PDB entry 3ZC0 | X-ray diffraction, 2.98 A resolution | chains E and H of the 5 polymer chains in the assembly

[Chain E (and H)]
Name: Aftrax
Organism: Archaeoglobus fulgidus
Notes: chain H of this document is another copy of the same molecule, construct and numbering; everything in this record applies to it too
Reference sequence: O28024 (O28024_ARCFU); residues 1-196 here = UniProt positions 1-196
Amino-acid sequence (199 residues; row label = number of the first residue in the row; numbers below 1 keep their minus sign (Gly-2 is residue -2)):
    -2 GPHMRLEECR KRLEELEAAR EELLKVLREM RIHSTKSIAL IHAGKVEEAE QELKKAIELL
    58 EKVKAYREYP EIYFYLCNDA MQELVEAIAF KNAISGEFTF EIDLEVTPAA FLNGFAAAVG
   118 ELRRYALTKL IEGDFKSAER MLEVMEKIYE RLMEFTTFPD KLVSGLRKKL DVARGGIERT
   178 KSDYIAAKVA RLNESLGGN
Disordered / not traced: -2 to 0, 191-196 (chain H: -2 to 0, 188-196)
Differences from the reference sequence: expression tag (-2 to 0); engineered mutation Ala114 (Asp in O28024)
Metal / ion sites: Mg2+: Glu83, Glu118 (shared with 2 residues of chain N)
From the paper describing this entry:
  - catalytic residues: Glu83, Glu118
  - catalytic residues: Glu80 (by similarity / conservation)
  - binding site for the 16-nt RNA strand: Arg17, Arg25, Tyr72, Lys158, Arg164, Arg176
  - binding site for the 16-nt RNA strand: Lys158, Arg164

[Chain E / chain H interface]
Pairs across the interface (12; chain E residue first):
  Thr154(E) - Arg25(H)
  Thr154(E) - Ile29(H)
  Arg171(E) - Arg121(H)
  Glu175(E) - Arg121(H)
  Glu175(E) - Leu124(H)
  Lys178(E) - Leu124(H)
  Lys178(E) - Thr125(H)  hydrogen bond
  Lys178(E) - Ile128(H)
  Ser179(E) - Asp180(H)  hydrogen bond
  Ile182(E) - Ile128(H)  hydrophobic
  Ile182(E) - Asp180(H)
  Ile182(E) - Ala184(H)  hydrophobic
Other interface residues (no listed pair), chain E (13 interface residues in all): Glu143, Tyr146, Met150, Tyr181, Ala183, Lys185, Val186
Other interface residues (no listed pair), chain H (13 interface residues in all): Thr32, Arg120, Leu127, Ala183, Val186

[Summary]
The chain E/chain H interface involves 13 residues from each chain, with 2 hydrogen bonds. Among the polar
pairs are Lys178(E)-Thr125(H) and Ser179(E)-Asp180(H). The Mg2+ site is built by Glu83(E) and Glu118(E). From
the paper: catalytic residues Glu83(E), Glu118(E) and Glu80(E); a binding site for the 16-nt RNA strand at
Arg17(E), Arg25(E) and Tyr72(E) among others.
Both chains are Aftrax (Archaeoglobus fulgidus). Entry 3ZC0 (Structure of AfC3PO - duplex RNA complex) was
determined by X-ray diffraction together with 3ZC1 from the same study.
